6FQ6 - chains C and J of the 10 polymer chains in the assembly; structure by electron microscopy, 4.00 A resolution.

Chain C:
Name: Histone H2A
Source organism: Xenopus laevis
Reference sequence: Q6AZJ8 (Q6AZJ8_XENLA); residues 9-118 here correspond to UniProt positions 10-119 (UniProt number = residue number + 1)
Amino-acid sequence (110 residues; numbered 9 to 118; the number before each row is that of its first residue):
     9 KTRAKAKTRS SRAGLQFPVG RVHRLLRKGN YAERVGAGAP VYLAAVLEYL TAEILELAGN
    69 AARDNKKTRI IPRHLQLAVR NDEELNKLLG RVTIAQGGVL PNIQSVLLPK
Unresolved in the structure: 9, 118

Chain J:
Molecule: 147-nt DNA strand
Source organism: synthetic construct
Sequence (147 nucleotides; each row starts with the number of its first residue; numbers below 1 keep their minus sign (DC-73 is residue -73)):
   -73 CTGGAGAATC CCGGTGCCGA GGCCGCTCAA TTGGTCGTAG ACAGCTCTAG CACCGCTTAA
   -13 ACGCACGTAC GCGCTGTCCC CCGCGTTTTA ACCGCCAAGG GGATTACTCC CTAGTCTCCA
    47 GGCACGTGTC AGATATATAC ATCCTGT

Interface between chain C and chain J:
Contacting residue pairs (14):
  Arg11(C) - DC42(J)  hydrogen bond to the base
  Arg11(C) - DT43(J)  hydrogen bond to the base
  His31(C) - DA39(J)  phosphate contact
  Glu41(C) - DA39(J)  sugar contact
  Arg42(C) - DC37(J)  hydrogen bond to the base
  Arg42(C) - DT38(J)  hydrogen bond to the sugar
  Arg42(C) - DA39(J)  phosphate contact
  Val43(C) - DT38(J)  sugar contact
  Val43(C) - DA39(J)  hydrogen bond to the phosphate
  Gly44(C) - DT38(J)  phosphate contact
  Ala45(C) - DT38(J)  hydrogen bond to the phosphate
  Lys75(C) - DG58(J)  phosphate contact
  Arg77(C) - DA57(J)  hydrogen bond to the phosphate
  Arg77(C) - DG58(J)  salt bridge to the phosphate
Other interface residues (no listed pair), chain C (11 interface residues in all): Arg29, Thr76
Other interface residues (no listed pair), chain J (8 interface residues in all): DC49

Summary:
11 residues of chain C face 8 of chain J across their interface, with 7 hydrogen bonds and 1 salt bridge.
Polar pairs include Arg11(C)-DC42(J), Arg11(C)-DT43(J) and Arg42(C)-DC37(J).
Here chain C is Histone H2A (Xenopus laevis) and chain J is a 147-nt DNA strand (synthetic construct). Entry
6FQ6 (Class 2 : distorted nucleosome) was determined by electron microscopy, deposited together with 6FQ5 and
6FQ8.
